Entry 3BB7 (X-ray diffraction, 1.50 A resolution); this record covers chain A.

== Chain A ==
Name: interpain A
Organism: Prevotella intermedia
Reference sequence: A9J7N5 (A9J7N5_PREIN); residues 40-359 here correspond to UniProt positions 84-403 (UniProt number = residue number + 44)
Amino-acid sequence (321 residues; each row starts with the number of its first residue):
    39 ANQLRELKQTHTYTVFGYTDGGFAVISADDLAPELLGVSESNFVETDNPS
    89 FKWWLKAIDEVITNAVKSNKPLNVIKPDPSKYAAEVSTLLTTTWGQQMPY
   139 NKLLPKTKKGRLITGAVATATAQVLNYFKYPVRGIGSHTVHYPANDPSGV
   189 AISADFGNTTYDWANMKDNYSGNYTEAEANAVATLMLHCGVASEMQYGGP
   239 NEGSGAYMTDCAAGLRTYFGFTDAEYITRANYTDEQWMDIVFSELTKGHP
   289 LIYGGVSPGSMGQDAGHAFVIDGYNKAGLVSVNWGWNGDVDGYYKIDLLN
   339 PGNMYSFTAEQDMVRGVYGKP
Disordered / not traced: 295-301
Differences from the reference sequence: expression tag (39); conflict Ser106 (Asn150 in A9J7N5), Asn111 (Ser155 in A9J7N5), Lys144 (Asn188 in A9J7N5), Val162 (Ala206 in A9J7N5), Asn207 (Asp251 in A9J7N5), Asn269 (Asp313 in A9J7N5); engineered mutation Ala154 (Cys198 in A9J7N5)
From the paper describing this entry:
  - catalytic residues: His305
  - catalytic residues: Gln134 (by similarity / conservation)
  - conformationally variable residues (order/disorder transition, side-chain flip): Ser295 to Gln301, His305, Trp324
  - contacts within the chain: Phe61-Val328, Pro71-Lys333, Pro71-Leu336, Leu73-Leu317, Leu74-Lys333, Gly75-Tyr332, Val76-Tyr331, Ser77-Asp329, Phe81-Val328, Thr84-Asp327, Asn86-Asp327, Pro87-Trp324, Ser88-Ala306, Phe89-Val328, Trp91-Phe307, Trp91-Leu337, Trp91-Gln349, Trp91-Phe345, Trp92-Trp322, Trp92-Tyr332, Trp92-Leu337, Trp92-Lys333, Lys94-Phe345, Ala95-Phe345, Ile96-Leu336, Glu98-Phe345, Glu98-Thr346, Val99-Leu337, Val99-Thr346, Asn111-Asp272, Asn111-Asp335, Leu128-Gln161, Leu128-Tyr165, Thr129-Asp206, Thr130-Trp132, Thr130-Gln161, Thr131-Asp206, Gly258-Thr260, Phe259-Asp261, Leu253-Ala262, Arg254-Ala262, Phe259-Ala262, Met246-Tyr264, Thr247-Tyr264, Tyr165-Pro288, Phe166-Pro288, Val162-Ile290, Met246-Ile290, Leu253-Ile290, Tyr245-Val294, Trp91-His305 (pi stacking), Met246-Ala306, Val162-Val308, Gln161-Asn321, Trp132-Trp324, Trp132-Asn325, Ile334-Leu337, Asn341-Ser344, His305-Glu348 (hydrogen bond), Met246-Asp350, Met246-Val352, Leu253-Val352, Val162-Val355, Leu163-Val355, Leu253-Val355, Phe259-Val355, Phe166-Tyr356, Tyr168-Lys358
  - post-translational modification sites: Lys94, Ala95, Asn111

== Summary ==
The paper reports catalytic residues His305 and Gln134; modification sites Lys94, Ala95 and Asn111.
Chain A is interpain A (Prevotella intermedia); the structure, Structure of Prevotella intermedia prointerpain
A fragment 39-359 (mutant C154A), was determined by X-ray diffraction together with 3BBA from the same study.
